Entry 9IXB (X-ray diffraction, 3.48 A resolution); this record covers chains A and F of the 6 polymer chains in the assembly.

[Chain A]
Molecule: Detyrosinated tubulin alpha-1B chain
From: Sus scrofa
UniProtKB: Q2XVP4 (TBA1B_PIG); residue numbers follow UniProt; this construct covers 1-440
Amino-acid sequence (440 residues; row label = number of the first residue in the row):
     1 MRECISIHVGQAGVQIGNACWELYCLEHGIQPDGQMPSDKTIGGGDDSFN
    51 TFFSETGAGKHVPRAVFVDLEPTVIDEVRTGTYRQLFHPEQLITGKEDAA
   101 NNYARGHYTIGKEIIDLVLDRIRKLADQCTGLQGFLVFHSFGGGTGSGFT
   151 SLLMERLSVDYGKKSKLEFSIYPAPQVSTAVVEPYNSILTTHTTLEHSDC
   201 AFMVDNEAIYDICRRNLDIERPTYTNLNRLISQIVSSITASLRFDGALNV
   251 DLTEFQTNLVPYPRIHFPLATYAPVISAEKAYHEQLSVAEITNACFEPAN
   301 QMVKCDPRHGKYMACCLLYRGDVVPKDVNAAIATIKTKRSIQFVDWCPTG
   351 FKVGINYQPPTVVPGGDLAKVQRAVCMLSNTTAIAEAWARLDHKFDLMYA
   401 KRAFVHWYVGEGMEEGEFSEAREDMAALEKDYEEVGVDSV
Disordered / not traced: 1, 439-440
Swiss-Prot annotation at these positions:
  - motif: Met1 to Cys4 (MREC motif)
  - active site: Glu254
  - binding site (GTP): Gly10, Gln11, Ala12, Gln15, Glu71, Ala99, Ser140, Gly143, Gly144, Thr145, Gly146, Thr179, Glu183, Asn206, Tyr224, Asn228, Leu252
  - binding site (Mg(2+)): Glu71
  - modified residue: Lys40 (N6,N6,N6-trimethyllysine), Ser48 (Phosphoserine), Ser232 (Phosphoserine), Tyr282 (3'-nitrotyrosine), Arg339 (Omega-N-methylarginine), Ser439 (Phosphoserine)
  - cross-link (Glycyl lysine isopeptide (Lys-Gly)): Lys326 (interchain with G-Cter in ubiquitin), Lys370 (interchain with G-Cter in ubiquitin)
Ion coordination: Ca2+: Asp39, Thr41, Gly44
Ligand contacts:
  - A1ECQ ((5S,5AS,8AR,9R)-5-(1H-indazol-5-ylamino)-9-(3,4,5-trimethoxyphenyl)-5A,6,8A,9-tetrahydro-5H-[2]benzofuro[6,5-f][1,3]benzodioxol-8-one): Asn101, Ser178, Thr179, Ala180, Val181, Glu183
  - GTP: Gly10, Gln11, Ala12, Gln15, Ile16, Asp69, Asp98, Ala99, Ala100, Asn101, Ser140, Gly142, Gly143, Gly144, Thr145, Gly146, Ile171, Val177, Ser178, Thr179, Glu183, Asn206, Ile209, Tyr224, Leu227, Asn228, Ile231

[Chain F]
Molecule: Tubulin--tyrosine ligase
From: Gallus gallus
Notes: EC 6.3.2.25
Amino-acid sequence (380 residues; each row starts with the number of its first residue):
     1 MYTFVVRDENSSVYAEVSRLLLATGQWKRLRKDNPRFNLMLGERNRLPFG
    51 RLGHEPGLVQLVNYYRGADKLCRKASLVKLIKTSPELSESCTWFPESYVI
   101 YPTNLKTPVAPAQNGIRHLINNTRTDEREVFLAAYNRRREGREGNVWIAK
   151 SSAGAKGEGILISSEASELLDFIDEQGQVHVIQKYLEKPLLLEPGHRKFD
   201 IRSWVLVDHLYNIYLYREGVLRTSSEPYNSANFQDKTCHLTNHCIQKEPY
   251 NNYGRYEEGNEMFFEEFNQYLMDALNTTLENSILLQIKHIIRSCLMCIEP
   301 AISTKHLHYQSFQLFGFDFMVDEELKVWLIEVNGAPACAQKLYAELCQGI
   351 VDVAISSVFPLADTGQKTSQPTSIFIKLLE
Disordered / not traced: 88-90, 99-127, 134, 137-143, 149-166, 173-179, 193-195, 223-226, 232-260, 362-372
Ligand contacts: AMP-PCP (ACP; phosphomethylphosphonic acid adenylate ester): Gln183, Lys184, Tyr185, Leu186, Asp318, Ile330, Glu331, Asn333

[How chain A and chain F interact]
Pairs across the interface (17):
  Pro175(A) with Pro56(F), hydrophobic
  Gln176(A) with His54(F); Pro56(F)
  Glu207(A) with His54(F), salt bridge
  Lys304(A) with His54(F)
  Asp306(A) with Arg66(F); Leu307(F)
  Arg308(A) with Pro300(F), hydrogen bond (side chain-backbone); Ala301(F), hydrogen bond (side chain-backbone); Ile302(F); Ser303(F), hydrogen bond (side chain-backbone)
  His309(A) with Arg66(F), hydrogen bond (side chain-backbone); Gly67(F)
  Glu386(A) with Arg66(F), salt bridge
  Arg390(A) with Gly50(F); His54(F), hydrogen bond
  His393(A) with Arg51(F)
Interface residues without a listed pair, chain A (12 interface residues in all): Glu297, Ser340
Interface residues without a listed pair, chain F (14 interface residues in all): Gly53, His306, His308

[Overview]
12 residues of chain A and 14 residues of chain F are in contact; the contacts include 5 hydrogen bonds and 2
salt bridges. Among the polar pairs are Glu207(A)-His54(F), Glu386(A)-Arg66(F) and Arg308(A)-Pro300(F).
Ligands of chain A: GTP and compound A1ECQ. Chain F binds AMP-PCP.
Chain A is Detyrosinated tubulin alpha-1B chain (Sus scrofa) and chain F is Tubulin--tyrosine ligase (Gallus
gallus); the structure, Structure of tubulin and nitrogen-containing heterocyclic substituted podophyllotoxin
derivatives complex, was determined by X-ray diffraction.
